PDB entry 4WH8 | X-ray diffraction, 2.70 A resolution | chain A

== Chain A ==
Protein: Genome polyprotein
From: Hepatitis C virus subtype 1a
UniProt: A8DG50 (A8DG50_9HEPC); residues 1004-1179 here correspond to UniProt positions 1030-1205 (UniProt number = residue number + 26)
Amino-acid sequence (198 residues; each row starts with the number of its first residue):
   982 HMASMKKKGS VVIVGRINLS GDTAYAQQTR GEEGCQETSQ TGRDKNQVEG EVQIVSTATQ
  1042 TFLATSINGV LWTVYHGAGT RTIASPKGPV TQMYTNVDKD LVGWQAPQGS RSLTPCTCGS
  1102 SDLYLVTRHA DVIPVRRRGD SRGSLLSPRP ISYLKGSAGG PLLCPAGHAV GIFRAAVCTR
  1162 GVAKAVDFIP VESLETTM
Construct notes: expression tag (982-1003); conflict Glu-1013 (Leu1039 in A8DG50), Glu-1014 (Leu1040 in A8DG50), Gln-1017 (Ile1043 in A8DG50), Glu-1018 (Ile1044 in A8DG50), Gln-1021 (Leu1047 in A8DG50), Thr-1040 (Ala1066 in A8DG50), Ser-1047 (Cys1073 in A8DG50), Leu-1052 (Cys1078 in A8DG50), Thr-1072 (Ile1098 in A8DG50), Gln-1086 (Pro1112 in A8DG50), Ala-1139 (Ser1165 in A8DG50)
Bound ions: Zn2+: Cys-1097, Cys-1099, Cys-1145
Residues lining bound ligands: 3M7 (tert-butyl {(2R,4S,6S,12Z,13aS,14aR,16aS)-2-[(7-chloro-4-methoxyisoquinolin-1-yl)oxy]-14a-[(cyclopropanesulfonyl)carbamoyl]-5,16-dioxo-1,2,3,5,6,7,8,9,10,11,13a,14,14a,15,16,16a-hexadecahydrocyclopropa[e]pyrrolo[1,2-a][1,4]diazacyclopentadecin-6-yl}carbamate): Gln-1041, Thr-1042, Phe-1043, Val-1055, Tyr-1056, His-1057, Gly-1058, Val-1078, Asp-1079, Asp-1081, Arg-1123, Ile-1132, Leu-1135, Lys-1136, Gly-1137, Ser-1138, Ala-1139, Phe-1154, Arg-1155, Ala-1156, Ala-1157, Val-1158, Cys-1159, Asp-1168

== Summary ==
Bound to chain A: compound 3M7. Cys-1097, Cys-1099 and Cys-1145 form the Zn2+ site.
Chain A is Genome polyprotein (Hepatitis C virus subtype 1a); the structure, Crystal Structure of HCV NS3/4A
protease in complex with an Asunaprevir P1-P3 macrocyclic analog, was determined by X-ray diffraction,
deposited together with 4WF8 and 4WH6.
